9P07 - chains C and B of the 6 polymer chains in the assembly; structure by electron microscopy, 2.76 A resolution.

[Chain C (and B)]
Protein: vesicle-fusing ATPase
Source organism: Schistosoma mansoni
Notes: EC 3.6.4.6; chain B of this document is another copy of the same molecule, construct and numbering; everything in this record applies to it too
UniProtKB: G4M0P7 (G4M0P7_SCHMA); residue numbers follow UniProt; this construct covers 1-803
Sequence (839 residues; each row starts with the number of its first residue; numbers below 1 keep their minus sign (Met-35 is residue -35)):
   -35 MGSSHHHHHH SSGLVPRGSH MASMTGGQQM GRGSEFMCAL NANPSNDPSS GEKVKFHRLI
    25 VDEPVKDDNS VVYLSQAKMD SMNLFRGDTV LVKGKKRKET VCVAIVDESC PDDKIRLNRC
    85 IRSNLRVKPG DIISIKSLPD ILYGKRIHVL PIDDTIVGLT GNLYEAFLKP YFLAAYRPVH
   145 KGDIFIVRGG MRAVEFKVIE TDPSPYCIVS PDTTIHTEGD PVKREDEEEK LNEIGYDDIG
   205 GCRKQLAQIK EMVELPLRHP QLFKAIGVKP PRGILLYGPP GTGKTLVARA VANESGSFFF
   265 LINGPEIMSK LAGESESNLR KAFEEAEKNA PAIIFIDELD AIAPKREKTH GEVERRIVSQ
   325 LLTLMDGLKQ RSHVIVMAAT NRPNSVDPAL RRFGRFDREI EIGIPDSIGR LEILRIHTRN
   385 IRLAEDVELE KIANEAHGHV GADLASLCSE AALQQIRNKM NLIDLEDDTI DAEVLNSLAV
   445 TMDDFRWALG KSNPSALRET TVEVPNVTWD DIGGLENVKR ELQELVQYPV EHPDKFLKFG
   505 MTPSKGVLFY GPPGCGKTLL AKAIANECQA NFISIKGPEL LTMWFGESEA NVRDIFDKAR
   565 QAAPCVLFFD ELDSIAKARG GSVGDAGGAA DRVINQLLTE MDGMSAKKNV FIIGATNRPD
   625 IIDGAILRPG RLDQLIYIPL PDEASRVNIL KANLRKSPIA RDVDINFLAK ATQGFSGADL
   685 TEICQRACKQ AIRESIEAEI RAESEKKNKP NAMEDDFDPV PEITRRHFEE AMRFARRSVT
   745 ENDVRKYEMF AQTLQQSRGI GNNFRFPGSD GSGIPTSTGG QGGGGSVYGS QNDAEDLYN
Unresolved in the structure: -35 to 191, 425-435, 547-553, 583-594, 707-721, 759-803 (chain B: -35 to 192, 425-435, 547-553, 582-594, 707-721, 759-803)
Differences from the reference sequence: initiating methionine (-35); expression tag (-34 to 0)
Covalently attached groups: compound A1CGG linked to Cys519
Residues lining bound ligands:
  - A1CGG ((2Z)-N-[2-(3-methylpyridin-2-yl)-1,3-benzoxazol-5-yl]-3-(pyridin-4-yl)prop-2-enamide), molecule 1: Pro517, Gly518, Thr522, Leu523, Ala682, Asp683, Glu686, Ser742
  - A1CGG, molecule 2: Leu631, Arg632, Pro633
Reported in the primary citation:
  - binding site for A1CGG: Cys519
  - specificity-determining residues: Asn652 (proposed by the authors, not directly observed)

[Interface between chain C and chain B]
Pairs across the interface - 74 pairs, chain C then chain B:
  Glu215(C) with Arg421(B), salt bridge
  Leu226(C) with Ile420(B), hydrophobic; Met424(B), hydrophobic; Leu439(B), hydrophobic; Leu442(B), hydrophobic
  Phe227(C) with Leu417(B), hydrophobic
  Ile230(C) with Ile385(B); Ala416(B), hydrophobic; Ile420(B), hydrophobic; Val444(B), hydrophobic
  Gly231(C) with Ile385(B)
  Val232(C) with Ser413(B); Ala416(B), hydrophobic; Leu417(B)
  Lys233(C) with Ala409(B), hydrogen bond (side chain-backbone); Ser413(B)
  Glu316(C) with Gly315(B); Glu316(B), hydrogen bond (side chain-backbone); Val317(B)
  Arg319(C) with His314(B), hydrogen bond; Glu318(B), salt bridge
  Arg320(C) with Met272(B); Ser273(B); Lys274(B); Leu275(B)
  Ser323(C) with Pro269(B); Met272(B); Ser273(B)
  Gln324(C) with Ser273(B)
  Thr327(C) with Pro269(B); Glu270(B)
  Arg335(C) with Lys194(B)
  Arg356(C) with Glu302(B), salt bridge
  Phe357(C) with Ala406(B), hydrophobic; Asp407(B); Ser459(B)
  Arg359(C) with Glu302(B), salt bridge
  Arg362(C) with Glu414(B), salt bridge
  Glu488(C) with Arg697(B), salt bridge
  Tyr492(C) with Ile700(B), hydrophobic
  His496(C) with Ile700(B)
  Lys499(C) with Ile696(B); Ser699(B), hydrogen bond; Ile700(B); Glu703(B), salt bridge
  Phe500(C) with Ile696(B), hydrophobic
  Lys502(C) with Pro662(B); Val724(B), hydrogen bond (side chain-backbone); Pro725(B), hydrogen bond (side chain-backbone)
  Phe503(C) with Ser661(B); Cys692(B), hydrophobic; Ala695(B), hydrophobic; Val724(B); Ile727(B), hydrophobic
  Gly504(C) with Lys660(B)
  Met505(C) with Gln689(B); Cys692(B), hydrophobic; Lys693(B); Ile696(B), hydrophobic
  Thr506(C) with Gln689(B)
  Ser508(C) with Lys693(B), hydrogen bond
  Arg557(C) with Arg462(B)
  Asp561(C) with Arg462(B), salt bridge
  Arg564(C) with Asn457(B), hydrogen bond; Leu461(B)
  Asn599(C) with Leu545(B); Thr546(B)
  Glu604(C) with Arg462(B), salt bridge
  Lys611(C) with Glu399(B), salt bridge
  Lys612(C) with Gly454(B), hydrogen bond (side chain-backbone); Ser456(B)
  Arg635(C) with Pro542(B)
  Asp637(C) with Glu686(B)
  Gln638(C) with Lys693(B)
Other interface residues (no listed pair), chain C (44 interface residues in all): Leu326, Ala567, Asp606, Arg632, Leu758
Other interface residues (no listed pair), chain B (62 interface residues in all): Pro244, Gly245, Arg386, Ser410, Lys455, Lys540, Glu575, Glu726, Arg740

[Summary]
The interface between chain C and chain B involves 44 residues on one side and 62 on the other; the contacts
include 9 hydrogen bonds and 10 salt bridges. Among the polar pairs are Glu215(C)-Arg421(B),
Arg319(C)-Glu318(B) and Arg356(C)-Glu302(B). The paper reports a binding site for A1CGG at Cys519(C); the
specificity determinant Asn652(C).
Both chains are vesicle-fusing ATPase (Schistosoma mansoni). Entry 9P07 (Cryo-EM structure of S. Mansoni p97
bound to compound 804) was determined by electron microscopy (same publication as 9OX9, 9P00, 9P01 and 9P02).
